Entry 8SID (electron microscopy, 2.71 A resolution); this record covers chains B and C of the 9 polymer chains in the assembly.

Chain B:
Name: Gamma-aminobutyric acid receptor subunit alpha-1
Source organism: Homo sapiens
UniProtKB: P14867 (GBRA1_HUMAN); the construct has insertions or renumbered stretches relative to UniProt, so the offset changes along the chain: 1-312 = UniProt 28-339; 320-358 = UniProt 418-456
Sequence (358 residues; numbered 1 to 358; the number before each row is that of its first residue):
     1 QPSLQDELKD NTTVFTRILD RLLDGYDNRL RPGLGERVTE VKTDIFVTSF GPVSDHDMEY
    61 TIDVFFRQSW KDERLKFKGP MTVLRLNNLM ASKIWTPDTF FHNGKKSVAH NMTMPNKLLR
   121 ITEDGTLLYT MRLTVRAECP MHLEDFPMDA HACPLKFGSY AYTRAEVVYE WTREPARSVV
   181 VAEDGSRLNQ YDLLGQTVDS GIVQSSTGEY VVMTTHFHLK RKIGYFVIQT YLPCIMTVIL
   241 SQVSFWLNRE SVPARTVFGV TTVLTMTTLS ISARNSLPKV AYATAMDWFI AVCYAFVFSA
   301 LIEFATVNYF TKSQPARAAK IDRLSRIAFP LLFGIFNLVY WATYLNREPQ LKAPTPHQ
Disordered / not traced: 1-9, 348-358
Differences from the reference sequence: linker (313-319)
Curated features (UniProtKB/Swiss-Prot):
  - binding site (4-aminobutanoate): Arg67, Thr130
  - binding site (3alpha-hydroxy-5alpha-pregnan-11,20-dione): Trp246
  - glycosylation (N-linked (GlcNAc...) asparagine): Asn11, Asn111
Cystine bridges: Cys139-Cys153
Covalently attached groups: glycan linked to Asn111
Small-molecule neighbours:
  - gamma-amino-butanoic acid (ABU): Phe65, Arg67, Leu118, Thr130
  - phosphatidylethanolamine (PTY), molecule 1: Lys222, Ile223, Gly224, Val227, Ile228, Leu232, Pro233, Ile235, Met236, Thr237, Ile239, Thr265, Pro330, Phe333, Gly334, Asn337, Trp341
  - phosphatidylethanolamine (PTY), molecule 2: Trp246, Arg323, Arg326, Ile327, Pro330, Leu331
  - phosphatidylethanolamine (PTY), molecule 3: Ala291, Tyr294, Ala295, Phe296, Phe298, Ser299, Ile302, Glu303, Thr306, Phe310, Arg317, Lys320, Ile321, Leu324, Ser325, Ala328, Phe329, Leu332
From the paper describing this entry:
  - binding site for 17-oxoandrost-5-en-3beta-yl hydrogen sulfate: Val257 (from molecular simulation)
  - mutagenesis - Q242L: abolished signaling in response to neurosteroids (citing earlier work)
  - mutagenesis - W246L: abolished signaling in response to allopregnanolone (citing earlier work)

Chain C:
Name: Gamma-aminobutyric acid receptor subunit beta-2
Source organism: Homo sapiens
UniProtKB: P47870 (GBRB2_HUMAN); the construct has insertions or renumbered stretches relative to UniProt, so the offset changes along the chain: 1-307 = UniProt 25-331; 315-341 = UniProt 486-512
Sequence (364 residues; each row starts with the number of its first residue):
     1 QSVNDPSNMS LVKETVDRLL KGYDIRLRPD FGGPPVAVGM NIDIASIDMV SEVNMDYTLT
    61 MYFQQAWRDK RLSYNVIPLN LTLDNRVADQ LWVPDTYFLN DKKSFVHGVT VKNRMIRLHP
   121 DGTVLYGLRI TTTAACMMDL RRYPLDEQNC TLEIESYGYT TDDIEFYWRG DDNAVTGVTK
   181 IELPQFSIVD YKLITKKVVF STGSYPRLSL SFKLKRNIGY FILQTYMPSI LITILSWVSF
   241 WINYDASAAR VALGITTVLT MTTINTHLRE TLPKIPYVKA IDMYLMGCFV FVFMALLEYA
   301 LVNYIFFSQP ARAAAIDRWS RIFFPVVFSF FNIVYWLYYV NVDGSGATNF SLLKQAGDVE
   361 ENPG
Disordered / not traced: 1-6, 341-364
Differences from the reference sequence: linker (308-314); expression tag (342-364)
Curated features (UniProtKB/Swiss-Prot):
  - binding site (histamine): Tyr97, Ser156, Tyr157, Thr202
  - binding site (4-aminobutanoate): Tyr157, Thr202
  - glycosylation (N-linked (GlcNAc...) asparagine): Asn8, Asn80, Asn149
Cystine bridges: Cys136-Cys150
Covalently attached groups: N-acetylglucosamine (NAG) linked to Asn80, Asn149
Small-molecule neighbours:
  - gamma-amino-butanoic acid (ABU): Tyr97, Glu155, Ser156, Tyr157, Phe200, Thr202, Tyr205
  - phosphatidylethanolamine (PTY): Asn265, Pro276, Val278, Met286, Phe289, Val290
  - Q3G (O-[(R)-[(2S)-2-(hexadecanoyloxy)-3-(octadecanoyloxy)propoxy](hydroxy)phosphoryl]-D-serine): Arg141, Pro276, Tyr277, Val278, Met283, Met286, Gly287, Val290, Phe330, Phe331, Val334, Tyr335, Tyr338, Tyr339
  - 17-oxoandrost-5-en-3beta-yl hydrogen sulfate (ZWY): Ala248, Ala252, Thr256
From the paper describing this entry:
  - binding site for 17-oxoandrost-5-en-3beta-yl hydrogen sulfate: Ala252 (from molecular simulation)
  - mutagenesis - A252S: decreased binding to 17-oxoandrost-5-en-3beta-yl hydrogen sulfate (from molecular simulation)

Chain B / chain C interface:
Pairs across the interface - 75 pairs, chain B then chain C:
  Gly25(B) - Lys13(C)  hydrogen bond (backbone-side chain)
  Asp27(B) - Lys13(C)
  Asn28(B) - Asp84(C)
  Asn28(B) - Arg86(C)
  Arg29(B) - Val16(C)
  Arg29(B) - Asp17(C)  salt bridge
  Arg29(B) - Leu20(C)
  Arg29(B) - Leu83(C)
  Arg29(B) - Asp84(C)  hydrogen bond (backbone-backbone)
  Leu30(B) - Met9(C)  hydrophobic
  Leu30(B) - Val12(C)  hydrophobic
  Leu30(B) - Lys13(C)
  Arg31(B) - Met9(C)
  Gly33(B) - Met9(C)
  Leu34(B) - Met9(C)
  Leu34(B) - Val12(C)  hydrophobic
  Leu34(B) - Leu81(C)  hydrophobic
  Ser92(B) - Arg86(C)  hydrogen bond (backbone-side chain)
  Ile94(B) - Arg86(C)
  Pro97(B) - Thr110(C)
  Asp98(B) - Asn85(C)
  Asp98(B) - Val111(C)
  Thr99(B) - Val109(C)
  Thr99(B) - Thr110(C)  hydrogen bond (backbone-backbone)
  Phe100(B) - Tyr62(C)
  Phe100(B) - Val109(C)
  Phe100(B) - Asn113(C)
  Phe100(B) - Arg129(C)
  Phe101(B) - Arg129(C)  hydrogen bond (backbone-side chain)
  Gly104(B) - His107(C)
  Gly104(B) - Arg129(C)  hydrogen bond (backbone-side chain)
  Lys105(B) - His107(C)
  Lys106(B) - Phe105(C)
  Ser107(B) - Val109(C)
  Met131(B) - Thr110(C)
  Leu133(B) - Val109(C)  hydrophobic
  Glu138(B) - Ser46(C)  hydrogen bond
  Glu138(B) - Asp48(C)
  Tyr160(B) - Tyr62(C)
  Tyr160(B) - Arg114(C)
  Tyr160(B) - Met115(C)
  Tyr160(B) - Leu128(C)  hydrogen bond (side chain-backbone)
  Tyr160(B) - Arg129(C)
  Ala161(B) - Thr82(C)
  Ala161(B) - Met115(C)  hydrophobic
  Ala161(B) - Arg117(C)  hydrogen bond (backbone-side chain)
  Tyr162(B) - Thr82(C)
  Glu166(B) - Thr82(C)  hydrogen bond
  Ser206(B) - Gln64(C)  hydrogen bond
  Thr207(B) - Gln64(C)
  Thr207(B) - Met115(C)
  Thr207(B) - Arg117(C)  hydrogen bond (backbone-side chain)
  Tyr210(B) - Arg117(C)  hydrogen bond
  Thr256(B) - Ala249(C)
  Thr256(B) - Leu253(C)
  Val260(B) - Leu253(C)  hydrophobic
  Val263(B) - Leu235(C)  hydrophobic
  Leu264(B) - Thr256(C)
  Leu264(B) - Thr260(C)
  Ile271(B) - His267(C)
  Arg274(B) - Tyr220(C)
  Lys279(B) - Pro184(C)
  Lys279(B) - Tyr220(C)
  Val280(B) - Pro184(C)
  Val280(B) - Tyr220(C)
  Asp287(B) - Leu223(C)
  Tyr294(B) - Leu231(C)  hydrophobic
  Phe298(B) - Leu231(C)
  Phe298(B) - Ile234(C)  hydrophobic
  Phe298(B) - Leu235(C)
  Leu301(B) - Leu235(C)  hydrophobic
  Asn308(B) - Ile242(C)
  Tyr309(B) - Trp241(C)  hydrophobic
  Tyr309(B) - Arg321(C)
  Lys312(B) - Asn243(C)
Other interface residues (no listed pair), chain B (62 interface residues in all): Pro32, Gly35, Asp57, Phe66, Arg74, His102, Val108, Ala109, Thr163, Val252, Pro253, Thr267, Asn275, Ala281, Tyr282, Ile302, Phe304, Ala305
Other interface residues (no listed pair), chain C (58 interface residues in all): Asp43, Met49, Leu79, Val87, Gln90, Gly127, Tyr143, Gln185, Asn217, Gly219, Gln224, Pro228, Ile232, Val238, Ala248, Ile264

Overview:
62 residues of chain B and 58 residues of chain C are in contact; the contacts include 13 hydrogen bonds and 1
salt bridge. Among the polar pairs are Arg29(B)-Asp17(C), Gly25(B)-Lys13(C) and Ser92(B)-Arg86(C). From the
paper: a binding site for 17-oxoandrost-5-en-3beta-yl hydrogen sulfate at Val257(B) and Ala252(C); Q242L of
chain B abolishes signaling in response to neurosteroids; 3 substitutions were tested in all.
Chain B is Gamma-aminobutyric acid receptor subunit alpha-1 and chain C is Gamma-aminobutyric acid receptor
subunit beta-2, both from Homo sapiens; the structure, Human GABAA receptor alpha1-beta2-gamma2 subtype in
complex with GABA plus dehydroepiandrosterone sulfate, was determined by electron microscopy (same publication
as 8SGO and 8SI9).
